6G89 - chain C; structure by X-ray diffraction, 2.36 A resolution.

== Chain C ==
Protein: Thaumatin I
Source organism: Thaumatococcus daniellii
UniProt: P02883 (THM1_THADA); residues 1-206 here correspond to UniProt positions 23-228 (UniProt number = residue number + 22)
Sequence (206 residues; numbered 1 to 206; the number before each row is that of its first residue):
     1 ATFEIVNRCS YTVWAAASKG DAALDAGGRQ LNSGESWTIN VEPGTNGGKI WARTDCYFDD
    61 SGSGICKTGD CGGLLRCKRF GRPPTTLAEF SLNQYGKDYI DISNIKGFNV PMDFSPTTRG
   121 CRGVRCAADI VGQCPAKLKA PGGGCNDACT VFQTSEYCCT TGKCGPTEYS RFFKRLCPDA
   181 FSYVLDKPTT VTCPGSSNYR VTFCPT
Cystine bridges: C9-C204, C56-C66, C71-C77, C121-C193, C126-C177, C134-C145, C149-C158, C159-C164

== Summary ==
Chain C is Thaumatin I (Thaumatococcus daniellii); the structure, Thaumatin solved by Native SAD from a
dataset collected in 0.6 second with JUNGFRAU detector, was determined by X-ray diffraction (same publication
as 6G8A and 6G8B).
